PDB entry 7BB4 | X-ray diffraction, 1.70 A resolution | chain A

Chain A:
Protein: PLL lectin
Organism: Photorhabdus laumondii
UniProtKB: A0A329WTS5 (A0A329WTS5_9GAMM); residues 1-368 here correspond to UniProt positions 8-375 (UniProt number = residue number + 7)
Amino-acid sequence (381 residues; numbered 1 to 381; the number before each row is that of its first residue):
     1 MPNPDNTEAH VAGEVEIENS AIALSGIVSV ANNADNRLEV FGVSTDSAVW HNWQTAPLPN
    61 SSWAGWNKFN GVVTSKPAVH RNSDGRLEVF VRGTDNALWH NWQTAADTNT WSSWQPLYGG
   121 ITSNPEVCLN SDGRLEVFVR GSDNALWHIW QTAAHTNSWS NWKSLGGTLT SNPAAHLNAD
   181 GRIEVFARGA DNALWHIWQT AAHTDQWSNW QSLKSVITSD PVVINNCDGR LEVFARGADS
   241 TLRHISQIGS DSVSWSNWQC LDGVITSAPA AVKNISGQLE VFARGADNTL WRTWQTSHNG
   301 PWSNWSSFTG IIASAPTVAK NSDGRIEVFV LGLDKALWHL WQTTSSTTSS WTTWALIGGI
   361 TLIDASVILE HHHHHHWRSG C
Disordered / not traced: 1-16, 371-381
Sequence notes: conflict His10 (Tyr17 in A0A329WTS5), Val139 (Ala146 in A0A329WTS5); expression tag (369-381)
Disulfide bonds: Cys260 forms a disulfide with the same residue of a neighbouring copy of this chain
Ligand contacts:
  - alpha-L-fucopyranose (FUC), molecule 1: Gly71, Val72, Val73, Val91, Gly93, Thr94, Asp95, Trp99, Trp114
  - alpha-L-fucopyranose (FUC), molecule 2: Gly119, Gly120, Ile121, Val139, Gly141, Ser142, Asp143, Trp147, Trp162
  - alpha-L-fucopyranose (FUC), molecule 3: Gly167, Thr168, Gly189, Ala190, Asp191, Trp195, Trp210
  - alpha-L-fucopyranose / beta-L-fucopyranose, molecule 1: Gly71, Val72, Val73, Val91, Gly93, Thr94, Asp95, Trp99, Trp114
  - alpha-L-fucopyranose / beta-L-fucopyranose, molecule 2: Gly119, Gly120, Ile121, Val139, Gly141, Ser142, Asp143, Trp147, Trp162
  - alpha-L-fucopyranose / beta-L-fucopyranose, molecule 3: Gly167, Thr168, Gly189, Ala190, Asp191, Trp195, Trp210
  - beta-L-fucopyranose (FUL), molecule 1: Gly71, Val72, Val73, Val91, Gly93, Thr94, Asp95, Trp99, Trp114
  - beta-L-fucopyranose (FUL), molecule 2: Gly119, Gly120, Ile121, Val139, Gly141, Ser142, Asp143, Trp147, Trp162
  - beta-L-fucopyranose (FUL), molecule 3: Gly167, Thr168, Gly189, Ala190, Asp191, Trp195, Trp210
  - beta-L-fucopyranose (FUL), molecule 4: Gly310, Ile311, Gly332, Leu333, Asp334, Trp338, Trp354
From the paper describing this entry:
  - binding site for alpha-L-fucopyranose: Thr168, Ala190

Summary:
Chain A binds 4 copies of beta-L-fucopyranose, 3 copies of alpha-L-fucopyranose and 3 copies of a glycan. From
the paper: a binding site for alpha-L-fucopyranose at Thr168 and Ala190.
Chain A is PLL lectin (Photorhabdus laumondii); the structure, Crystal structure of perdeuterated PLL lectin
in complex with L-fucose, was determined by X-ray diffraction together with 7BBC, 7B7C, 7B7E, 7B7F and 7BBI
from the same study.
